Entry 8SIY (electron microscopy, 2.90 A resolution); this record covers chains E and K of the 12 polymer chains in the assembly.

# Chain E
Name: Histone H2A
Organism: Xenopus laevis
UniProt: P06897 (H2A1_XENLA); residues 1-129 here correspond to UniProt positions 2-130 (UniProt number = residue number + 1)
Sequence (129 residues; each row starts with the number of its first residue):
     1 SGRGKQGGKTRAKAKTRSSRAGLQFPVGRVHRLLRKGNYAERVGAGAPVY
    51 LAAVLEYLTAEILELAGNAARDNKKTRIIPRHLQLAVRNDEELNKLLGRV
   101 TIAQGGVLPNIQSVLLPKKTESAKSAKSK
Not modelled in the structure: 1-10, 119-129
Sequence notes: conflict Arg99 (Gly100 in P06897)
Swiss-Prot annotation at these positions:
  - modified residue: Ser1 (N-acetylserine), Lys5 (N6-(2-hydroxyisobutyryl)lysine), Lys9 (N6-(2-hydroxyisobutyryl)lysine), Lys36 (N6-(2-hydroxyisobutyryl)lysine), Lys74 (N6-(2-hydroxyisobutyryl)lysine), Lys75 (N6-(2-hydroxyisobutyryl)lysine), Lys95 (N6-(2-hydroxyisobutyryl)lysine), Gln104 (N5-methylglutamine), Lys118 (N6-(2-hydroxyisobutyryl)lysine)
  - cross-link (Glycyl lysine isopeptide (Lys-Gly)): Lys13 (interchain with G-Cter in ubiquitin), Lys15 (interchain with G-Cter in ubiquitin), Lys119 (interchain with G-Cter in ubiquitin)

# Chain K
Molecule: Widom 601 DNA
Organism: synthetic construct
Sequence (153 nucleotides; each row starts with the number of its first residue; numbers below 1 keep their minus sign (DA-76 is residue -76)):
   -76 ATCCTGGAGAATCCCGGTGCCGAGGCCGCTCAATTGGTCGTAGACAGCTC
   -26 TAGCACCGCTTAAACGCACGTACGCGCTGTCCCCCGCGTTTTAACCGCCA
    24 AGGGGATTACTCCCTAGTCTCCAGGCACGTGTCAGATATATACATCCTGT
    74 GAT
Not modelled in the structure: -76, 72-76

# Chain E / chain K interface
Residue-residue contacts (14; chain E residue first):
  Arg11(E) - DT-43(K)  base contact
  Arg11(E) - DT-42(K)  sugar contact
  Ala12(E) - DG-41(K)  phosphate contact
  Lys13(E) - DT-42(K)  phosphate contact
  Ala14(E) - DT-43(K)  phosphate contact
  Ala14(E) - DT-42(K)  phosphate contact
  Lys15(E) - DT-42(K)  hydrogen bond to the phosphate
  Arg17(E) - DT-43(K)  salt bridge to the phosphate
  Arg20(E) - DT-42(K)  salt bridge to the phosphate
  Gly28(E) - DT-43(K)  phosphate contact
  Arg29(E) - DA-44(K)  phosphate contact
  Arg32(E) - DA-44(K)  salt bridge to the phosphate
  Arg42(E) - DA-35(K)  sugar contact
  Arg77(E) - DA-54(K)  sugar contact
Also at the interface, not in a pair above, chain E (13 interface residues in all): Thr16
Also at the interface, not in a pair above, chain K (8 interface residues in all): DG-53, DA-45

# In short
13 residues of chain E face 8 of chain K across their interface, with 1 hydrogen bond and 3 salt bridges.
Among the polar pairs are Lys15(E)-DT-42(K), Arg17(E)-DT-43(K) and Arg20(E)-DT-42(K).
Chain E is Histone H2A (Xenopus laevis) and chain K is Widom 601 DNA (synthetic construct); the structure,
Origin Recognition Complex Associated (ORCA) protein bound to H4K20me3-nucleosome, was determined by electron
microscopy together with 8SIU from the same study.
